Entry 1OYD (X-ray diffraction, 3.80 A resolution); this record covers chain A.

[Chain A]
Protein: Acriflavine resistance protein B
Organism: Escherichia coli
UniProt: P31224 (ACRB_ECOLI); residue numbers follow UniProt; this construct covers 1-1049
Sequence (1049 residues; numbered 1 to 1049; the number before each row is that of its first residue):
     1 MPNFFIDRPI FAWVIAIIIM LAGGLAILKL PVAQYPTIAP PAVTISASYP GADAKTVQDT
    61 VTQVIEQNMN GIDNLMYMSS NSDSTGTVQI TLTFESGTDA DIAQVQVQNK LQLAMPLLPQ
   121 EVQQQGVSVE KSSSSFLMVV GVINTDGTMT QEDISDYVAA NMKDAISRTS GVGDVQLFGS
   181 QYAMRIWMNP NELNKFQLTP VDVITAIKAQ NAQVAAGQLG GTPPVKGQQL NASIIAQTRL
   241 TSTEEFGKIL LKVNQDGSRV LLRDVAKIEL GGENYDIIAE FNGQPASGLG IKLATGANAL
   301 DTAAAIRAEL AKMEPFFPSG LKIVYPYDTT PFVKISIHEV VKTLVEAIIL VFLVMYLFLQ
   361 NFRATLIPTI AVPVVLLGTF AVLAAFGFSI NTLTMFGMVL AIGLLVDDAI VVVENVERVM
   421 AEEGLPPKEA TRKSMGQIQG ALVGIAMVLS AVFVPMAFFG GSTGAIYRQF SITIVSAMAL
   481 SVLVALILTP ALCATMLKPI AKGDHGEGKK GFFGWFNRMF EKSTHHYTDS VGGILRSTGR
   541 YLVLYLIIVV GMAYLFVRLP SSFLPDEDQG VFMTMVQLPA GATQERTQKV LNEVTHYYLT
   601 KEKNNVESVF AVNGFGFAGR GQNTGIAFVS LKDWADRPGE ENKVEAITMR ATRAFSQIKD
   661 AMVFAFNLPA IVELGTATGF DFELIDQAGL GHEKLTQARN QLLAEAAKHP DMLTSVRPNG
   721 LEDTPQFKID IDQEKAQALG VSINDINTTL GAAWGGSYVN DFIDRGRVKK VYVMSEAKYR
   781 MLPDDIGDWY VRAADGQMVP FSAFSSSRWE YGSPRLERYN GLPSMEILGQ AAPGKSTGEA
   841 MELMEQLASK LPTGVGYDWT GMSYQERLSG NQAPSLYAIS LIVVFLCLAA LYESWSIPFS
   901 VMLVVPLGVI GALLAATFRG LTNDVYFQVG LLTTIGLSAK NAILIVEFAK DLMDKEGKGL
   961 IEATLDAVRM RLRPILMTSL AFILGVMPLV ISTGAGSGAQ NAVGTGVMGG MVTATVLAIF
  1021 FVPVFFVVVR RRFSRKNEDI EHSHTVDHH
Not modelled in the structure: 1-6, 499-512, 711, 860-868, 1037-1049
What the authors report for this chain:
  - binding site for dequalinium: Asp99
  - conformationally variable residues (loop rearrangement): Leu300 to Leu310

[Overview]
The paper reports a binding site for dequalinium at Asp99; conformational variability at Leu300.
Chain A is Acriflavine resistance protein B (Escherichia coli); the structure, Structural Basis of Multiple
Binding Capacity of the AcrB multidrug Efflux Pump, was determined by X-ray diffraction, deposited together
with 1OY6, 1OY8, 1OY9 and 1OYE.
